6KKM - chains G and B of the 8 polymer chains in the assembly; structure by X-ray diffraction, 3.00 A resolution.

[Chain G]
Molecule: All5250 protein
Source organism: Nostoc sp. (strain PCC 7120 / SAG 25.82 / UTEX 2576)
Reference sequence: Q8YLP6 (Q8YLP6_NOSS1); residue numbers follow UniProt; this construct covers 1-361
Sequence (361 residues; row label = number of the first residue in the row):
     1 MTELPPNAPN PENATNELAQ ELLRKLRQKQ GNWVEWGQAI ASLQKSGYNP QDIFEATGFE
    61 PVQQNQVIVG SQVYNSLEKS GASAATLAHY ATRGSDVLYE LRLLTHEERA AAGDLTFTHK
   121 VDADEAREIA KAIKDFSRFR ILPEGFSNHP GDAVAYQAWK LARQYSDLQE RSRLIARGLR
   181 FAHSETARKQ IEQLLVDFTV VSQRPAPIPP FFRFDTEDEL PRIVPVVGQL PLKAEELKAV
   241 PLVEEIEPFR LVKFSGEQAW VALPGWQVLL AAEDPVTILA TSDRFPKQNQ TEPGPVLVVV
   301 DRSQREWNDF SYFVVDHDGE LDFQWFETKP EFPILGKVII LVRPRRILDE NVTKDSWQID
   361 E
Disordered / not traced: 1-16, 198-205, 346-353

[Chain B]
Molecule: Ribulose bisphosphate carboxylase large chain
Source organism: Nostoc sp. (strain PCC 7120 / SAG 25.82 / UTEX 2576)
Notes: EC 4.1.1.39
Reference sequence: P00879 (RBL_NOSS1); residues 1-476 here = UniProt positions 1-476
Sequence (491 residues; numbered -14 to 476; the number before each row is that of its first residue; numbers below 1 keep their minus sign (Met-14 is residue -14)):
   -14 MGHHHHHHHH HHSSGMSYAQ TKTQTKSGYK AGVQDYRLTY YTPDYTPKDT DILAAFRVTP
    46 QPGVPFEEAA AAVAAESSTG TWTTVWTDLL TDLDRYKGRC YDIEPVPGED NQFIAYIAYP
   106 LDLFEEGSIT NVLTSIVGNV FGFKALRALR LEDIRFPVAY IKTFQGPPHG IQVERDKLNK
   166 YGRPLLGCTI KPKLGLSAKN YGRAVYECLR GGLDFTKDDE NINSAPFQRW RDRFLFVADA
   226 ITKAQAETGE IKGHYLNVTA PTCEEMLKRA EYAKELKQPI IMHDYLTAGF TANTTLARWC
   286 RDNGVLLHIH RAMHAVIDRQ KNHGIHFRVL AKALRLSGGD HIHTGTVVGK LEGERGITMG
   346 FVDLLRENYV EQDKSRGIYF TQDWASLPGV MAVASGGIHV WHMPALVEIF GDDSVLQFGG
   406 GTLGHPWGNA PGATANRVAL EACVQARNEG RNLAREGNDV IREAAKWSPE LAVACELWKE
   466 IKFEFEAMDT V
Disordered / not traced: -14 to 21, 467-476
Sequence notes: expression tag (-14 to 0)
Disulfide bonds: Cys173-Cys193

[Chain G / chain B interface]
Pairs across the interface - 10 pairs, chain G then chain B:
  Lys29(G) with Trp71(B)
  Gly58(G) with Trp71(B)
  Gln63(G) with Trp71(B); Thr72(B); Leu75(B)
  Gln66(G) with Leu75(B), hydrogen bond (side chain-backbone)
  Val67(G) with Leu75(B), hydrophobic
  Ser95(G) with Leu75(B)
  Asp96(G) with Leu75(B)
  Asp124(G) with Arg80(B), salt bridge
Interface residues without a listed pair, chain G (13 interface residues in all): Trp36, Phe59, Thr92, Arg93, Gly94
Interface residues without a listed pair, chain B (6 interface residues in all): Leu74, Thr76

[In short]
Chain G and chain B form an interface of 13 and 6 residues respectively; the contacts include 1 hydrogen bond
and 1 salt bridge. Among the polar pairs are Asp124(G)-Arg80(B) and Gln66(G)-Leu75(B).
Chain G is All5250 protein and chain B is Ribulose bisphosphate carboxylase large chain, both from Nostoc sp.
(strain PCC 7120 / SAG 25.82 / UTEX 2576); the structure, Crystal structure of RbcL-Raf1 complex from Anabaena
sp. PCC 7120, was determined by X-ray diffraction together with 6LRS and 6LRR from the same study.
